PDB entry 4ZVO | X-ray diffraction, 2.85 A resolution | chains D and F of the 6 polymer chains in the assembly

# Chain D
Name: Caspase-7
Organism: Homo sapiens
Notes: EC 3.4.22.60
UniProtKB: P55210 (CASP7_HUMAN); residues 499-603 here correspond to UniProt positions 199-303 (UniProt number = residue number - 300)
Sequence (113 residues; row label = number of the first residue in the row):
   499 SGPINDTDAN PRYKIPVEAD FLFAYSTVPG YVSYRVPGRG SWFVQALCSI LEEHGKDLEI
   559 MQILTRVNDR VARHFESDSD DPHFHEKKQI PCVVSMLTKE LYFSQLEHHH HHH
Unresolved in the structure: 499-510, 604-611
Construct notes: engineered mutation Val530 (Tyr230 in P55210), Tyr532 (Trp232 in P55210), Val534 (Ser234 in P55210), Asp576 (Gln276 in P55210); expression tag (604-611)
Curated features (UniProtKB/Swiss-Prot):
  - region: Val526 to Tyr529, Ser531, Arg533, Pro535 to Gly538 (Loop L3), Glu574 to Ile588 (Loop L4)
  - site: Tyr523 (Involved in allosteric regulation)
  - modified residue: Arg533 (Microbial infection: ADP-riboxanated arginine), Ser539 (Phosphoserine)

# Chain F
Name: Peptide ACE-VAL-GLU-ILE-ASJ
Sequence (5 residues; each row starts with the number of its first residue; numbering starts at 0):
     0 XVEIX
Modified positions: ACE (acetyl group) at position 0; ASJ ((3S)-3-amino-4-hydroxybutanoic acid) at position 4

# Interface between chain D and chain F
Residue-residue contacts - 18 pairs, chain D then chain F:
  Val530(D) - Ile3(F)  hydrophobic
  Ser531(D) - Glu2(F)
  Ser531(D) - Ile3(F)
  Ser531(D) - ASJ_4(F)  hydrogen bond (backbone-backbone)
  Tyr532(D) - Val1(F)  hydrophobic
  Tyr532(D) - Glu2(F)
  Tyr532(D) - Ile3(F)  hydrophobic
  Arg533(D) - Val1(F)
  Arg533(D) - Glu2(F)  salt bridge
  Arg533(D) - Ile3(F)
  Arg533(D) - ASJ_4(F)
  Val534(D) - Val1(F)  hydrophobic
  Pro535(D) - ACE_0(F)
  Pro535(D) - Glu2(F)
  Asp579(D) - ACE_0(F)
  Asp579(D) - Val1(F)  hydrogen bond (side chain-backbone)
  Phe582(D) - Val1(F)
  Phe582(D) - Ile3(F)  hydrophobic
Interface residues without a listed pair, chain D (10 interface residues in all): Trp540, Ser575

# Overview
The interface between chain D and chain F involves 10 residues on one side and 5 on the other, with 2 hydrogen
bonds and 1 salt bridge. Polar pairs include Arg533(D)-Glu2(F), Asp579(D)-Val1(F) and Ser531(D)-ASJ_4(F).
Chain D is Caspase-7 (Homo sapiens) and chain F is Peptide ACE-VAL-GLU-ILE-ASJ; the structure, Caspase-7
Variant 4 (V4) with reprogrammed substrate specificity due to Y230V/W232Y/S234V/Q276D substitutions bound to
VEID inhibitor, was determined by X-ray diffraction, deposited together with 4ZVP, 4ZVQ, 4ZVR, 4ZVS, 4ZVT and
4ZVU.
